PDB entry 5M64 | electron microscopy, 4.60 A resolution (low resolution: residue-level contacts below are approximate; hydrogen-bond / salt-bridge calls are withheld) | chains A and T of the 17 polymer chains in the assembly

== Chain A ==
Molecule: DNA-directed RNA polymerase I subunit RPA190
From: Saccharomyces cerevisiae
Notes: EC 2.7.7.6
Reference sequence: P10964 (RPA1_YEAST); numbering as in UniProt (aligned over 1-1664)
Chain sequence (1664 residues; each row starts with the number of its first residue):
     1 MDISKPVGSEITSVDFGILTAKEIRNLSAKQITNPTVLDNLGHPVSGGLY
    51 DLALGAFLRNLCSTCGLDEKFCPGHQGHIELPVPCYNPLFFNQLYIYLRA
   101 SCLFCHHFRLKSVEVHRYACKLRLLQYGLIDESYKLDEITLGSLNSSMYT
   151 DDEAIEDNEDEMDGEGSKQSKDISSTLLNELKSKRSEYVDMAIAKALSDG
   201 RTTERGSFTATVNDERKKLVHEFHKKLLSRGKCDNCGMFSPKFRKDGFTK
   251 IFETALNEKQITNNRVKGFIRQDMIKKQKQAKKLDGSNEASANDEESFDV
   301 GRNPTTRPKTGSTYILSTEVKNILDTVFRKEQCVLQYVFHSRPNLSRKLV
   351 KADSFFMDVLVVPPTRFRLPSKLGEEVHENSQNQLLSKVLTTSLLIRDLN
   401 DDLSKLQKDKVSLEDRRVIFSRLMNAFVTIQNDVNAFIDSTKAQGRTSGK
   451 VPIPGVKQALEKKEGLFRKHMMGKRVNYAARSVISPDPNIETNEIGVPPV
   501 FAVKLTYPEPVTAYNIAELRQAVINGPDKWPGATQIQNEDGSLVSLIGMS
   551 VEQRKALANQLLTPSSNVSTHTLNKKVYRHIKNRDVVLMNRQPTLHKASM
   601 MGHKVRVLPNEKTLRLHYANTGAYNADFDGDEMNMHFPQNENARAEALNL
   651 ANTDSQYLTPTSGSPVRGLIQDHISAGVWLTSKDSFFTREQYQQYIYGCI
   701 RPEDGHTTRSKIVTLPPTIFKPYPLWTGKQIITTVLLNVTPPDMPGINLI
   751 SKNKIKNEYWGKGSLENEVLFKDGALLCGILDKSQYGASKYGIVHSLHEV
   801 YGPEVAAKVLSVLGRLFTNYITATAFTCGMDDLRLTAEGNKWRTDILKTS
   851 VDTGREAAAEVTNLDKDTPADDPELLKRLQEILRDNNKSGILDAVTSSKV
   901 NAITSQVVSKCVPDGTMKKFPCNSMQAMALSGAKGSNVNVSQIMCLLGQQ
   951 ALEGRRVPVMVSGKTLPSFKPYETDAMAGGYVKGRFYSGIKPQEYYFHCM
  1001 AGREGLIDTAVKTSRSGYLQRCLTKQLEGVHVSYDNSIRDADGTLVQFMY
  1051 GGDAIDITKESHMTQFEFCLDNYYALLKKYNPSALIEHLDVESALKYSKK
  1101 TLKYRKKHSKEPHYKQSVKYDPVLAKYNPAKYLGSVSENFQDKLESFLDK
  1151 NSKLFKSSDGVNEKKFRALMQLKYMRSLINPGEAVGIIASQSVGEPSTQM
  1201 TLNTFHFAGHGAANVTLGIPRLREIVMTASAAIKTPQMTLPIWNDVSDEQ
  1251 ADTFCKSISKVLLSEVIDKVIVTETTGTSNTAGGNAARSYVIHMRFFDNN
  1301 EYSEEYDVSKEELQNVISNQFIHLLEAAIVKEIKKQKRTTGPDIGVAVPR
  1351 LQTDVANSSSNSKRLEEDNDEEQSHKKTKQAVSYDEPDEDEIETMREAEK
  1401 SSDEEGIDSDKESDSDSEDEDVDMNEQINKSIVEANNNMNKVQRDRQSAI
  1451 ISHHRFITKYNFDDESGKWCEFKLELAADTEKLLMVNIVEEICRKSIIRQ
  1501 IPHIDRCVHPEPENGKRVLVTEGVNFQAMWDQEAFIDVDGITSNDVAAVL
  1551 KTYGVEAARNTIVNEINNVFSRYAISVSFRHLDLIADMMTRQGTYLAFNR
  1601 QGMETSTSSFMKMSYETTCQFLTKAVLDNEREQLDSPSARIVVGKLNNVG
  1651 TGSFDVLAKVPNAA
Disordered / not traced: 143-171, 271-311, 407-416, 1154-1159, 1206-1213, 1278-1286, 1339-1432, 1664
Swiss-Prot annotation at these positions:
  - region: Pro992 to Glu1004 (Bridging helix)
  - binding site (Zn(2+)): Cys62, Cys65, Cys72, His75, Cys102, Cys105, Cys233, Cys236
  - binding site (Mg(2+)): Asp627, Asp629, Asp631
  - modified residue (Phosphoserine): Ser889, Ser1636
Ion coordination: Zn2+ site 1: Cys62, Cys65, Cys72, His75; Zn2+ site 2: Cys102, Cys105, Cys233, Cys236

== Chain T ==
Molecule: Template DNA
From: Saccharomyces cerevisiae
Sequence (70 nucleotides; numbered 1 to 70; the number before each row is that of its first residue):
     1 GTCTTCAACTGCTTTCGCATGAAGTACCTCCCAACTACTTTTCCTCACAC
    51 TTGTACTCCATGACTAAACC
Disordered / not traced: 26-70

== How chain A and chain T interact ==
Contacting residue pairs (16):
  Arg230(A) - DA7(T)
  Phe248(A) - DC16(T)
  Lys463(A) - DG21(T)
  Glu464(A) - DC18(T)
  Gln592(A) - DA22(T)
  Pro593(A) - DG21(T)
  Thr1013(A) - DT20(T)
  Ser1014(A) - DT20(T)
  Tyr1018(A) - DA19(T)
  Arg1021(A) - DT20(T)
  Arg1600(A) - DC18(T)
  Glu1616(A) - DC18(T)
  Glu1616(A) - DA19(T)
  Thr1617(A) - DG17(T)
  Thr1617(A) - DC18(T)
  Gln1620(A) - DG17(T)
Other interface residues (no listed pair), chain A (16 interface residues in all): Arg475, Tyr1615
Other interface residues (no listed pair), chain T (9 interface residues in all): DA23

== Overview ==
The interface between chain A and chain T involves 16 residues on one side and 9 on the other. Cys62(A),
Cys65(A), Cys72(A) and His75(A) coordinate Zn2+ site 1. Curated annotation (UniProt) lists 8 Zn2+-binding
residues and 3 Mg2+-binding residues on chain A.
Here chain A is DNA-directed RNA polymerase I subunit RPA190 and chain T is Template DNA, both from
Saccharomyces cerevisiae. Entry 5M64 (RNA Polymerase I elongation complex with A49 tandem winged helix domain)
was determined by electron microscopy (same publication as 5M5X, 5M5Y and 5M5W).
